Entry 6BTA (X-ray diffraction, 1.50 A resolution); this record covers chain A.

# Chain A
Protein: Peptidyl-prolyl cis-trans isomerase A
From: Homo sapiens
Notes: EC 5.2.1.8
UniProt: P62937 (PPIA_HUMAN); numbering as in UniProt (aligned over 1-165)
Amino-acid sequence (165 residues; numbered 1 to 165; the number before each row is that of its first residue):
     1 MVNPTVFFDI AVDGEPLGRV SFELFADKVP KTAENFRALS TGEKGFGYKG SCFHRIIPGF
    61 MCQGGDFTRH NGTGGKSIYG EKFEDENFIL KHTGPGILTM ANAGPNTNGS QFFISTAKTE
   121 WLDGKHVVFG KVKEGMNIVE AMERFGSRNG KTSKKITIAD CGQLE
Disordered / not traced: 1
Differences from the reference sequence: engineered mutation Thr-99 (Ser in P62937), Ser-115 (Cys in P62937)
Curated features (UniProtKB/Swiss-Prot):
  - modified residue: Met-1 (N-acetylmethionine), Val-2 (N-acetylvaline), Lys-28 (N6-acetyllysine), Lys-44 (N6-acetyllysine), Lys-76 (N6-acetyllysine), Ser-77 (Phosphoserine), Lys-82 (N6-acetyllysine), Thr-93 (Phosphothreonine), Lys-125 (N6-acetyllysine), Lys-131 (N6-acetyllysine), Lys-133 (N6-acetyllysine)
  - glycosylation: Asn-108 (N-linked (GlcNAc...) asparagine)
  - cross-link (Glycyl lysine isopeptide (Lys-Gly)): Lys-28 (interchain with G-Cter in SUMO2), Lys-82 (interchain with G-Cter in SUMO2)
  - mutagenesis: Arg-55 (R55A: Loss of peptidyl-prolyl cis-trans isomerase activity. No loss of its interaction with BSG/CD147 or its ability to induce leukocyte chemotaxis. No effect on its interaction with MAP3K5/ASK1 ...), Phe-60 (F60A: Loss of ability to stimulate MAPK/ERK phosphorylation), Arg-69 (R69A: No effect on peptidyl-prolyl cis-trans isomerase activity. Reduced interaction with BSG/CD147 and ability to induce leukocyte chemotaxis), His-70 (H70A: No effect on peptidyl-prolyl cis-trans isomerase activity. Reduced interaction with BSG/CD147 and ability to induce leukocyte chemotaxis), Thr-107 (T107A: No effect on peptidyl-prolyl cis-trans isomerase activity. Reduced interaction with BSG/CD147 and ability to induce leukocyte chemotaxis), Phe-113 (F113A: Reduced ability to stimulate MAPK/ERK phosphorylation), Trp-121 (W121A: 200-fold decrease of sensitivity to CsA. Reduced ability to stimulate MAPK/ERK phosphorylation; W121E: Loss of peptidyl-prolyl cis-trans isomerase activity ...), Lys-125 (K125Q: Acetylation-mimetic mutant; no effect on its interaction with TARDBP; K125R: Loss of acetylation and interaction with TARDBP), His-126 (H126A: Loss of peptidyl-prolyl cis-trans isomerase activity and interaction with HCV NS5A. Loss of ability to stimulate MAPK/ERK phosphorylation)
From the paper describing this entry:
  - conformationally variable residues (side-chain flip): Phe-113
  - mutagenesis - S99T/C115S (3-fold), C115S: increased catalytic activity
  - mutagenesis - S99T (300-fold): decreased catalytic activity (citing earlier work)
  - mutagenesis - C115S: decreased catalytic activity
  - catalytic residues: Arg-55 (citing earlier work)

# Overview
Curated annotation (UniProt) lists 9 mutagenesis sites. From the paper: the catalytic residue Arg-55;
S99T/C115S and C115S increase catalytic activity.
Chain A is Peptidyl-prolyl cis-trans isomerase A (Homo sapiens); the structure, CypA Mutant - S99T C115S, was
determined by X-ray diffraction, deposited together with 5WC7.
